PDB entry 9NHJ | electron microscopy, 3.04 A resolution | chains E and F of the 8 polymer chains in the assembly

== Chain E (and F) ==
Protein: AMC016 v4.2 transmembrane protein gp41
Organism: Human immunodeficiency virus 1
Notes: chain F of this document is another copy of the same molecule, construct and numbering; everything in this record applies to it too
Chain sequence (153 residues; numbered 512 to 664; the number before each row is that of its first residue):
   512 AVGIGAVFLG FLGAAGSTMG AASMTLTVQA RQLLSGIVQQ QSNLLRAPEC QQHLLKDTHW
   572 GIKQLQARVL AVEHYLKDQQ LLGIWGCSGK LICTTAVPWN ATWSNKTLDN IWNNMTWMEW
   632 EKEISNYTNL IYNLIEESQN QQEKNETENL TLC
Unresolved in the structure: 562-571 (chain F: 512-520, 547-570)
Disulfide bonds: C598-C604
Covalently attached groups: N-acetylglucosamine (NAG) linked to N611, N616, N625, N637, N656

== Interface between chain E and chain F ==
Contacting residue pairs - 31 pairs, chain E then chain F:
  M535(E) - E659(F)
  R542(E) - I595(F)
  R542(E) - E647(F)  salt bridge
  R542(E) - N651(F)  hydrogen bond
  L545(E) - Q591(F)  hydrogen bond (backbone-side chain)
  S546(E) - Q591(F)
  G547(E) - Q591(F)
  I548(E) - E584(F)
  I548(E) - L587(F)  hydrophobic
  I548(E) - Q591(F)  hydrogen bond (backbone-side chain)
  V549(E) - K588(F)
  V549(E) - Q591(F)  hydrogen bond (backbone-side chain)
  Q552(E) - L581(F)
  Q552(E) - E584(F)  hydrogen bond
  Q552(E) - H585(F)  hydrogen bond
  Q552(E) - K588(F)
  I573(E) - I573(F)  hydrophobic
  L576(E) - I573(F)  hydrophobic
  L576(E) - L576(F)  hydrophobic
  L576(E) - Q577(F)
  L576(E) - V580(F)  hydrophobic
  R579(E) - V580(F)
  R579(E) - L581(F)
  R579(E) - E584(F)  salt bridge
  V583(E) - L587(F)  hydrophobic
  Y586(E) - Q591(F)
  L587(E) - L587(F)  hydrophobic
  K601(E) - E657(F)  salt bridge
  L602(E) - T658(F)
  I603(E) - T658(F)
  T605(E) - C664(F)
Also at the interface, not in a pair above, chain E (21 interface residues in all): T538, G572, V580
Also at the interface, not in a pair above, chain F (20 interface residues in all): V583, L592, E654

== Summary ==
21 residues of chain E and 20 residues of chain F are in contact; the contacts include 6 hydrogen bonds and 3
salt bridges. Among the polar pairs are R542(E)-E647(F), R579(E)-E584(F) and K601(E)-E657(F).
N-acetylglucosamine is covalently linked to N611(E), N616(E), N625(E), N637(E) and N656(E).
Chain E and chain F are both AMC016 v4.2 transmembrane protein gp41 (Human immunodeficiency virus 1); the
structure, AMC016 v4.2 in complex with FP-A pAb from animal RQk18 at week 43, was determined by electron
microscopy together with 9NHH, 9NHI, 9NHK, 9NHL, 9NHM, 9NHN, 9NHO and 9NI9 from the same study.
